Entry 1Z7N (X-ray diffraction, 3.25 A resolution); this record covers chains B and H of the 8 polymer chains in the assembly.

[Chain B]
Name: ATP phosphoribosyltransferase regulatory subunit
From: Lactococcus lactis
UniProtKB: Q02147 (HISZ_LACLA); residue numbers follow UniProt; this construct covers 1-328
Chain sequence (344 residues; row label = number of the first residue in the row; numbers below 1 keep their minus sign (Met-15 is residue -15)):
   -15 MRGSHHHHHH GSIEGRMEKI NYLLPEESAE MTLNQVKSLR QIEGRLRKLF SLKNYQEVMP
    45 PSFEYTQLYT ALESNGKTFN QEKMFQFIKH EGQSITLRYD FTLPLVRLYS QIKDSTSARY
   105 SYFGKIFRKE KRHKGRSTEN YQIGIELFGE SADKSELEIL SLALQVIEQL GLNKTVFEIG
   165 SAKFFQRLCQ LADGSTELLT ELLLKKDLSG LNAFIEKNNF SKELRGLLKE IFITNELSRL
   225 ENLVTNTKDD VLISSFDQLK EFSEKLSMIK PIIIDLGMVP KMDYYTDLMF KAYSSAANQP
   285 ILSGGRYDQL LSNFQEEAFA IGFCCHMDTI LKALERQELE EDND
Unresolved in the structure: -15 to 5, 324-328
Differences from the reference sequence: cloning artifact (-15 to -12, -5 to 0); expression tag (-11 to -6)

[Chain H]
Name: ATP phosphoribosyltransferase
From: Lactococcus lactis
Notes: EC 2.4.2.17
UniProtKB: Q02129 (HIS1_LACLA); residue numbers follow UniProt; this construct covers 1-208
Chain sequence (208 residues; numbered 1 to 208; the number before each row is that of its first residue):
     1 MIKIAITKGR IQKQVTKLLE NADYDVEPIL NLGRELQIKT KDDLQIIFGK PNDVITFLEH
    61 GIVDIGFVGK DTLDENDFDD YYELLYLKIG QCIFALASYP DFSNKNFQRH KRIASKYPRV
   121 TKKYFAQKQE DIEIIKLEGS VELGPVVGLA DAIVDIVETG NTLSANGLEV IEKISDISTR
   181 MIVNKSSFKF KKDKIIEMVE RLEDAQTN
Unresolved in the structure: 32-36, 206-208
Small-molecule neighbours: 1-O-pyrophosphono-5-O-phosphono-ribose (PRP; 1-O-pyrophosphono-5-O-phosphono-alpha-D-ribofuranose): Gly139, Ser140, Glu142, Asp155, Ile156, Val157, Glu158, Thr159, Gly160, Asn161, Thr162

[Chain B / chain H interface]
Contacting residue pairs (14):
  Tyr6(B) with Asp131(H)
  Leu7(B) with Phe125(H); Ala126(H), hydrophobic
  Leu8(B) with Asp131(H)
  Glu10(B) with Lys122(H), salt bridge
  Glu14(B) with His110(H), salt bridge
  Thr16(B) with Gln108(H), hydrogen bond (side chain-backbone); Arg109(H)
  Asn18(B) with Gln108(H)
  His117(B) with Pro118(H); Ile134(H)
  Lys118(B) with Ile134(H)
  Gly119(B) with Glu133(H); Ile135(H)
Interface residues without a listed pair, chain B (11 interface residues in all): Pro9
Interface residues without a listed pair, chain H (13 interface residues in all): Glu130, Lys136

[In short]
Chain B and chain H form an interface of 11 and 13 residues respectively; the contacts include 1 hydrogen bond
and 2 salt bridges. Polar contacts include Glu10(B)-Lys122(H), Glu14(B)-His110(H) and Thr16(B)-Gln108(H).
Ligands of chain H: 1-O-pyrophosphono-5-O-phosphono-ribose.
Here chain B is ATP phosphoribosyltransferase regulatory subunit and chain H is ATP phosphoribosyltransferase,
both from Lactococcus lactis. Entry 1Z7N (ATP Phosphoribosyl transferase (HisZG ATP-PRTase) from Lactococcus
lactis with bound PRPP substrate) was determined by X-ray diffraction (same publication as 1Z7M).
